6UQ2 - chains T and B of the 13 polymer chains in the assembly; structure by X-ray diffraction, 3.20 A resolution.

Chain T:
Molecule: Template strand DNA
Sequence (29 nucleotides; row label = number of the first residue in the row):
     1 CCTTCTCTCTCTCGCTGAGCCTCTCGATG
Not modelled in the structure: 1-2, 29

Chain B:
Protein: DNA-directed RNA polymerase II subunit RPB2
From: Saccharomyces cerevisiae (strain ATCC 204508 / S288c)
Notes: EC 2.7.7.6
Reference sequence: P08518 (RPB2_YEAST); residue numbers follow UniProt; this construct covers 1-1224
Sequence (1224 residues; row label = number of the first residue in the row):
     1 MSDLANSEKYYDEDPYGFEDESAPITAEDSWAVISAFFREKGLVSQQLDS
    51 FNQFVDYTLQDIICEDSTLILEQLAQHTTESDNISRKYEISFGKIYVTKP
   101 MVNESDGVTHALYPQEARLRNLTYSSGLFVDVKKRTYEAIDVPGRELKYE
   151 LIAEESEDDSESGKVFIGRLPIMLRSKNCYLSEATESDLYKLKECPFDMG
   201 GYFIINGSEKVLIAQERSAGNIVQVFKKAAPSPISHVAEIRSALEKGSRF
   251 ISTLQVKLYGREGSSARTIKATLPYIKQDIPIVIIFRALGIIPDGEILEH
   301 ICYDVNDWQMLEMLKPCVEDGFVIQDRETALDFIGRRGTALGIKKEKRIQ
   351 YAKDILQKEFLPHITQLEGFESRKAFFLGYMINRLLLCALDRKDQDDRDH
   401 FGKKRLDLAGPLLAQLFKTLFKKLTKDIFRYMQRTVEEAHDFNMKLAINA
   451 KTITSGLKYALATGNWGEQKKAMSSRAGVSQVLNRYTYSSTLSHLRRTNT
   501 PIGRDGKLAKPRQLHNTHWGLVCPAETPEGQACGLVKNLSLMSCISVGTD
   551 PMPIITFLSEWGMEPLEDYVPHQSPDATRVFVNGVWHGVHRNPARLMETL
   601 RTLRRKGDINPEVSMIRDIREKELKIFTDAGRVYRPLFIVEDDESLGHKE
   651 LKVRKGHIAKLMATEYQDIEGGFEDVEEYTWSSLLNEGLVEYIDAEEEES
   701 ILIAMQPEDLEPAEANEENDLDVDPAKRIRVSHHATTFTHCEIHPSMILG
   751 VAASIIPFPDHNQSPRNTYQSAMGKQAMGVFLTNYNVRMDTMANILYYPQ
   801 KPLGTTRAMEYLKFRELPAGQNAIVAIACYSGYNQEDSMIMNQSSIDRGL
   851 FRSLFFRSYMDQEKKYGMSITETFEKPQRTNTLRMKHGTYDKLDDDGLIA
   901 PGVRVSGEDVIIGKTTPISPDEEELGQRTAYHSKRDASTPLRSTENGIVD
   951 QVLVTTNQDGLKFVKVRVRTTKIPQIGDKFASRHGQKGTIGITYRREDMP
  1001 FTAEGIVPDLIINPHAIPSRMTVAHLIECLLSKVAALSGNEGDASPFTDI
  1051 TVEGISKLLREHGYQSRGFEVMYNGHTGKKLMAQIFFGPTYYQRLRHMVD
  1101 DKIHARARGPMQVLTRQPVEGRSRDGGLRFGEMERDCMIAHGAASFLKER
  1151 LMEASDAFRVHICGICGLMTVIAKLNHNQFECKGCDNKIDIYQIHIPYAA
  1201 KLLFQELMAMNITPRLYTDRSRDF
Not modelled in the structure: 1-19, 76-85, 139-161, 338-344, 439-445, 503-508, 644-646, 669-675, 715-720, 920-929, 1222-1224
Ion coordination: Zn2+: Cys-1163, Cys-1166, Cys-1182, Cys-1185

Chain T / chain B interface:
Contacting residue pairs (19):
  DC20(T) / Met-1133(B)  sugar contact
  DC21(T) / Arg-1129(B)  salt bridge to the phosphate
  DC21(T) / Gly-1131(B)  phosphate contact
  DT22(T) / Gly-1127(B)  phosphate contact
  DT22(T) / Leu-1128(B)  sugar contact
  DT22(T) / Arg-1129(B)  hydrogen bond to the phosphate
  DC23(T) / Gly-1121(B)  phosphate contact
  DC23(T) / Arg-1122(B)  hydrogen bond to the phosphate
  DT24(T) / Met-792(B)  phosphate contact
  DT24(T) / Arg-1122(B)  salt bridge to the phosphate
  DT24(T) / Ser-1123(B)  hydrogen bond to the phosphate
  DC25(T) / Met-792(B)  phosphate contact
  DC25(T) / Arg-857(B)  salt bridge to the phosphate
  DC25(T) / Arg-942(B)  salt bridge to the phosphate
  DG26(T) / Lys-210(B)  phosphate contact
  DG26(T) / Thr-791(B)  hydrogen bond to the phosphate
  DA27(T) / Ser-208(B)  hydrogen bond to the phosphate
  DA27(T) / Lys-210(B)  salt bridge to the phosphate
  DA27(T) / Thr-463(B)  phosphate contact
Interface residues without a listed pair, chain T (9 interface residues in all): DT28
Interface residues without a listed pair, chain B (19 interface residues in all): Ile-205, Tyr-459, Ala-462, Val-482

Summary:
9 residues of chain T face 19 of chain B across their interface, with 5 hydrogen bonds and 5 salt bridges.
Polar contacts include DT22(T)/Arg-1129(B), DC23(T)/Arg-1122(B) and DT24(T)/Ser-1123(B). Cys-1163(B),
Cys-1166(B), Cys-1182(B) and Cys-1185(B) form the Zn2+ site.
Here chain T is Template strand DNA and chain B is DNA-directed RNA polymerase II subunit RPB2 (Saccharomyces
cerevisiae (strain ATCC 204508 / S288c)). Entry 6UQ2 (RNA polymerase II elongation complex with dG in state 1)
was determined by X-ray diffraction, deposited together with 6UPX, 6UPY, 6UPZ, 6UQ0, 6UQ1 and 6UQ3.
